Entry 9J1K (electron microscopy, 2.88 A resolution); this record covers chains F and Z of the 45 polymer chains in the assembly.

Chain F (and Z):
Molecule: AA protein
From: Listeria monocytogenes
Notes: chain Z of this document is another copy of the same molecule, construct and numbering; everything in this record applies to it too
Reference sequence: O05551 (O05551_LISMN); residue numbers follow UniProt; this construct covers 1-170
Amino-acid sequence (170 residues; row label = number of the first residue in the row):
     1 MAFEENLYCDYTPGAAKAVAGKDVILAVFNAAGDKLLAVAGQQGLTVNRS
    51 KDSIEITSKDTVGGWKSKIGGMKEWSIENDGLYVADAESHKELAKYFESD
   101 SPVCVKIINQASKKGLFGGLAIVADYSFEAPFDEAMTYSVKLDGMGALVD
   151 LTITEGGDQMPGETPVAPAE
Unresolved in the structure: 1, 163-170

How chain F and chain Z interact:
Residue-residue contacts (15; chain F residue first):
  Ile54(F) with Asp133(Z)
  Ile56(F) with Leu82(Z)
  Thr57(F) with Gln43(Z), hydrogen bond (backbone-side chain)
  Ser58(F) with Gly41(Z); Gln42(Z); Gln43(Z)
  Lys59(F) with Gly21(Z); Lys22(Z); Val24(Z), hydrogen bond (side chain-backbone); Ile25(Z); Gln42(Z), hydrogen bond (backbone-backbone); Leu45(Z)
  Asp60(F) with Val39(Z); Ala40(Z); Gly41(Z), hydrogen bond (side chain-backbone)
Also at the interface, not in a pair above, chain Z (16 interface residues in all): Gly44, Gln110, Glu134, Ala135

In short:
6 residues of chain F and 16 residues of chain Z are in contact; the contacts include 4 hydrogen bonds. Polar
contacts include Thr57(F)-Gln43(Z), Lys59(F)-Val24(Z) and Asp60(F)-Gly41(Z).
Both chains are AA protein (Listeria monocytogenes). Entry 9J1K (Tip region of monocin) was determined by
electron microscopy together with 9J1J and 9J1L from the same study.
